Entry 3U9Q (X-ray diffraction, 1.52 A resolution); this record covers chains A and B.

# Chain A
Name: Peroxisome proliferator-activated receptor gamma
Organism: Homo sapiens
Notes: fragment: Ligand Binding Domain
Reference sequence: P37231 (PPARG_HUMAN); residues 208-476 here correspond to UniProt positions 236-504 (UniProt number = residue number + 28)
Chain sequence (269 residues; numbered 208 to 476; the number before each row is that of its first residue):
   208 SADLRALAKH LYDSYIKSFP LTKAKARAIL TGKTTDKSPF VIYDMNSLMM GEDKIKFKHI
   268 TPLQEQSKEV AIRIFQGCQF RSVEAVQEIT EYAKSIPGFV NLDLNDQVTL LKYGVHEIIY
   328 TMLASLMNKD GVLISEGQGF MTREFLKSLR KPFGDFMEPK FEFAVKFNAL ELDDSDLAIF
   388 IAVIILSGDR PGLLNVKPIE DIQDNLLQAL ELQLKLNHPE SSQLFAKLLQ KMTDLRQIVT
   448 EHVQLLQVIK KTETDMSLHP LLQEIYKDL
Unresolved in the structure: 263-274
UniProt features mapped onto this chain:
  - motif: Pro467 to Asp475 (9aaTAD)
  - binding site (rosiglitazone): Gln286 to Ser289, His323, His449, Tyr473
  - cross-link: Lys224 (Glycyl lysine isopeptide (Lys-Gly) (interchain with G-Cter in ubiquitin))
Ligand contacts: decanoic acid (DKA): Ala278, Ile281, Phe282, Cys285, Gln286, Ser289, His323, Tyr327, Leu353, Leu356, Phe360, Phe363, Met364, His449, Leu453, Leu469, Tyr473

# Chain B
Name: PGC-1a peptide
Notes: fragment: Peptide
Reference sequence: Q9UBK2 (PRGC1_HUMAN); numbering as in UniProt (aligned over 142-150)
Chain sequence (9 residues; each row starts with the number of its first residue):
   142 SLLKKLLLA
UniProt features mapped onto this chain:
  - motif: Leu144 to Leu148 (LXXLL motif)
  - modified residue: Lys146 (N6-acetyllysine)

# How chain A and chain B interact
Contacting residue pairs - 20 pairs, chain A then chain B:
  Gln294(A) - Leu147(B)
  Thr297(A) - Leu148(B)
  Lys301(A) - Leu147(B)  hydrogen bond (side chain-backbone)
  Lys301(A) - Leu148(B)  hydrogen bond (side chain-backbone)
  Lys301(A) - Ala150(B)  hydrogen bond (side chain-backbone)
  Phe306(A) - Leu148(B)  hydrophobic
  Leu311(A) - Lys145(B)
  Leu311(A) - Leu149(B)  hydrophobic
  Asn312(A) - Lys145(B)  hydrogen bond
  Gln314(A) - Leu148(B)
  Val315(A) - Lys145(B)
  Val315(A) - Leu148(B)  hydrophobic
  Leu318(A) - Leu148(B)  hydrophobic
  Lys319(A) - Leu144(B)
  Pro467(A) - Leu143(B)
  Leu468(A) - Leu143(B)
  Leu468(A) - Leu144(B)  hydrophobic
  Glu471(A) - Ser142(B)  hydrogen bond (side chain-backbone)
  Glu471(A) - Leu143(B)  hydrogen bond (side chain-backbone)
  Glu471(A) - Leu144(B)  hydrogen bond (side chain-backbone)
Interface residues without a listed pair, chain A (16 interface residues in all): Val293, Glu298, Ile472

# In short
16 residues of chain A and 8 residues of chain B are in contact, with 7 hydrogen bonds. Among the polar pairs
are Lys301(A)-Leu147(B), Lys301(A)-Leu148(B) and Lys301(A)-Ala150(B). Bound to chain A: decanoic acid. UniProt
lists 7 rosiglitazone-binding residues on chain A.
Here chain A is Peroxisome proliferator-activated receptor gamma (Homo sapiens) and chain B is PGC-1a peptide.
Entry 3U9Q (Ligand binding domain of PPARgamma complexed with Decanoic Acid and PGC-1a peptide) was determined
by X-ray diffraction.
